PDB entry 6AF6 | X-ray diffraction, 1.62 A resolution | chain A

Chain A:
Protein: L-prolyl-[peptidyl-carrier protein] dehydrogenase
Source organism: Serratia sp. (strain ATCC 39006)
Notes: EC 1.3.8.14
Reference sequence: Q5W271 (PIGA_SERS3); numbering as in UniProt (aligned over 1-386)
Amino-acid sequence (402 residues; numbered 1 to 402; the number before each row is that of its first residue):
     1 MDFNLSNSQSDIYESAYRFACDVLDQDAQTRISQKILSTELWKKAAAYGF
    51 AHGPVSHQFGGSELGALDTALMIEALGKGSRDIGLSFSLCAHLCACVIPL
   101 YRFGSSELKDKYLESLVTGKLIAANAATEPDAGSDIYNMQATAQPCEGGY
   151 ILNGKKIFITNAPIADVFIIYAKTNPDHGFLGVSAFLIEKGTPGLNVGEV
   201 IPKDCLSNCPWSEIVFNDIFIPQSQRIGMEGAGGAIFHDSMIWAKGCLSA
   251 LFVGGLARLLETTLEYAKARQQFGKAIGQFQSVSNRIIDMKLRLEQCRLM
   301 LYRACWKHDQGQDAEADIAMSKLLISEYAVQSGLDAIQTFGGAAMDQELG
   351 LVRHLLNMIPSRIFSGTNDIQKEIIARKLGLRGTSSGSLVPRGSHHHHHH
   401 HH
Not modelled in the structure: 384-402
Construct notes: engineered mutation A244 (Glu in Q5W271); expression tag (387-402)
Swiss-Prot annotation at these positions:
  - binding site (FAD): N125 to S134, F158 to T160, R270, Q281, Q338 to G342, T367 to D369
Small-molecule neighbours:
  - FAD (flavin-adenine dinucleotide): F87, N125, A126, A127, T128, G133, S134, I157, F158, I159, T160, K203, L206, W211, R270, Q272, F273, I277, F280, Q281, S282, V283, R286, Q338, T339, F340, G341, G342, A343, M345, P360, I363, F364, S365, G366, T367, D369, I370, E373
  - glycine (GLY): Y137, F237, H238, M241, K245, S365, G366, I370, I374
  - glycine / proline: T128, G133, S134, I136, Y137, F237, H238, M241, K245, S365, G366, I370, I374
  - 1,4,7,10,13,16-hexaoxacyclooctadecane (O4B), molecule 1: V23, E40, L41, K44
  - 1,4,7,10,13,16-hexaoxacyclooctadecane (O4B), molecule 2: F273, G274, K275, Q279, F280
  - proline (PRO), molecule 1: F87, A91, A95, N125, F237, M241, L248, F364, S365
  - proline (PRO), molecule 2: T128, G133, S134, I136, F237, M241, S365, G366, I370

In short:
Bound to chain A: flavin-adenine dinucleotide, 1,4,7,10,13,16-hexaoxacyclooctadecane, proline, glycine and
glycine / proline. From UniProt: 23 FAD-binding residues.
Chain A is L-prolyl-[peptidyl-carrier protein] dehydrogenase (Serratia sp. (strain ATCC 39006)); the
structure, PigA with FAD and proline, was determined by X-ray diffraction together with 5ZW0, 5ZW2, 5ZW7 and
5ZW8 from the same study.
